PDB entry 5X6J | X-ray diffraction, 2.10 A resolution | chain A

[Chain A]
Molecule: Adenylate kinase
Source organism: Sporosarcina globispora
Notes: EC 2.7.4.3; fragment: t26i
Reference sequence: P84139 (KAD_SPOGL); numbering as in UniProt (aligned over 1-217)
Amino-acid sequence (217 residues; each row starts with the number of its first residue):
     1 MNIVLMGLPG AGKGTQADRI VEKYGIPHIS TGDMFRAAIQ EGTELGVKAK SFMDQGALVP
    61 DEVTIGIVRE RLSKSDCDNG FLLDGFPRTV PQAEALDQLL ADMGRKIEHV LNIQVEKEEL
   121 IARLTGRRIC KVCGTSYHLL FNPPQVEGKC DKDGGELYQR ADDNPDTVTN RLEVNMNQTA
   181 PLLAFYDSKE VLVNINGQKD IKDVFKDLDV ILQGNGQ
Disordered / not traced: 214-217
Sequence notes: engineered mutation Ile-26 (Thr in P84139)
Ion coordination: Zn2+: Cys-130, Cys-133, Cys-150, Asp-153
Ligand contacts: bis(adenosine)-5'-pentaphosphate (AP5): Leu-8, Pro-9, Gly-10, Ala-11, Gly-12, Lys-13, Gly-14, Thr-15, Ser-30, Thr-31, Gly-32, Phe-35, Arg-36, Phe-52, Met-53, Ala-57, Leu-58, Val-59, Thr-64, Asp-84, Gly-85, Phe-86, Arg-88, Gln-92, Glu-119, Arg-123, Leu-124, Arg-127, Ser-136, Tyr-137, His-138, Phe-141, Asn-142, Arg-160, Asp-162, Arg-171, Gly-197, Lys-199, Asp-200, Ile-201, Val-204
What the authors report for this chain:
  - mutagenesis - T26I (Tm change 8.1 degC): increased stability
  - mutagenesis - T26I: increased catalytic activity on high temperatures (55 and 65  degC)
  - contacts within the chain: Met-1/Ile-26 (hydrophobic contact), Ile-3/Ile-26 (hydrophobic contact), Val-21/Ile-26 (hydrophobic contact), Tyr-24/Ile-26 (hydrophobic contact), Ile-26/Leu-82 (hydrophobic contact)

[In short]
Bound to chain A: bis(adenosine)-5'-pentaphosphate. The Zn2+ site is built by Cys-130, Cys-133, Cys-150 and
Asp-153. From the paper: T26I increases stability; contacts within the chain involving Ile-26, Met-1 and Ile-3
among others.
Chain A is Adenylate kinase (Sporosarcina globispora); the structure, Crystal structure of B. globisporus
adenylate kinase variant, was determined by X-ray diffraction, deposited together with 5X6I.
